2HAP - chains C and D of the 4 polymer chains in the assembly; structure by X-ray diffraction, 2.50 A resolution.

# Chain C (and D)
Name: Protein (heme activator protein)
Organism: Saccharomyces cerevisiae
Notes: fragment: dna-binding domain; chain D of this document is another copy of the same molecule, construct and numbering; everything in this record applies to it too
UniProtKB: P12351 (CYP1_YEAST); residue numbers follow UniProt; this construct covers 55-135
Chain sequence (81 residues; row label = number of the first residue in the row):
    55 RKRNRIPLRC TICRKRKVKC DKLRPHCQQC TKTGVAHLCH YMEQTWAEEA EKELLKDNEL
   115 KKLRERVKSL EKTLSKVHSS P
Disordered / not traced: 131-135 (chain D: 55, 131-135)
Ion coordination: Zn2+ site 1: Cys-64, Cys-67, Cys-74, Cys-81; Zn2+ site 2: Cys-64, Cys-81, Cys-84, Cys-93

# Interface between chain C and chain D
Pairs across the interface (45):
  Ile-66(C) / Trp-100(D)
  Lys-69(C) / Trp-100(D)
  Lys-69(C) / Glu-103(D)  salt bridge
  Arg-70(C) / Trp-100(D)
  Lys-86(C) / Lys-76(D)  hydrogen bond (backbone-side chain)
  Thr-87(C) / Leu-62(D)
  Thr-87(C) / Lys-76(D)
  Gly-88(C) / Lys-76(D)
  Gly-88(C) / Arg-78(D)  hydrogen bond (backbone-side chain)
  Val-89(C) / Arg-78(D)
  Val-89(C) / Trp-100(D)  hydrophobic
  His-91(C) / Arg-78(D)
  His-91(C) / Glu-105(D)  salt bridge
  His-91(C) / Leu-108(D)
  Leu-92(C) / Ala-101(D)  hydrophobic
  Leu-92(C) / Ala-104(D)  hydrophobic
  Leu-92(C) / Glu-105(D)
  Leu-92(C) / Leu-108(D)  hydrophobic
  Glu-103(C) / Glu-107(D)
  Glu-107(C) / Glu-107(D)
  Glu-107(C) / Lys-110(D)  salt bridge
  Lys-110(C) / Asp-111(D)  salt bridge
  Asp-111(C) / Lys-110(D)  salt bridge
  Glu-113(C) / Arg-118(D)  salt bridge
  Leu-114(C) / Lys-110(D)
  Leu-114(C) / Glu-113(D)
  Leu-114(C) / Leu-114(D)
  Leu-114(C) / Leu-117(D)  hydrophobic
  Leu-117(C) / Leu-114(D)
  Leu-117(C) / Leu-117(D)  hydrophobic
  Leu-117(C) / Arg-118(D)
  Leu-117(C) / Val-121(D)  hydrophobic
  Arg-118(C) / Glu-113(D)  salt bridge
  Arg-118(C) / Leu-117(D)
  Arg-120(C) / Val-121(D)
  Val-121(C) / Leu-117(D)
  Val-121(C) / Arg-120(D)
  Val-121(C) / Val-121(D)  hydrophobic
  Val-121(C) / Leu-124(D)
  Leu-124(C) / Val-121(D)  hydrophobic
  Leu-124(C) / Leu-128(D)  hydrophobic
  Glu-125(C) / Arg-120(D)  salt bridge
  Thr-127(C) / Leu-128(D)
  Leu-128(C) / Thr-127(D)
  Leu-128(C) / Leu-128(D)  hydrophobic
Interface residues without a listed pair, chain D (22 interface residues in all): Glu-125

# In short
23 residues of chain C face 22 of chain D across their interface; the contacts include 2 hydrogen bonds and 8
salt bridges. Polar contacts include Lys-69(C)/Glu-103(D), His-91(C)/Glu-105(D) and Glu-107(C)/Lys-110(D).
Cys-64(C), Cys-67(C), Cys-74(C) and Cys-81(C) form the Zn2+ site 1.
Both chains are Protein (heme activator protein) (Saccharomyces cerevisiae). Entry 2HAP (Structure of a
HAP1-18/DNA complex reveals that protein/DNA interactions can have direct allosteric effects on
transcriptional ...) was determined by X-ray diffraction.
